2K1N - chains F and A of the 6 polymer chains in the assembly; structure by solution NMR.

== Chain F ==
Molecule: 25-nt DNA strand
Notes: engineered mutation(s): A10G
Sequence (25 nucleotides; each row starts with the number of its first residue):
     1 AAGGTTTCCA ATAATTGTCA ATCAT

== Chain A ==
Molecule: AbrB family transcriptional regulator
From: Bacillus subtilis
Notes: fragment: sequence database residues 3-57
Reference sequence: A0A063X7Z2 (A0A063X7Z2_BACIU); residues 1-55 here = UniProt positions 1-55
Chain sequence (55 residues; row label = number of the first residue in the row):
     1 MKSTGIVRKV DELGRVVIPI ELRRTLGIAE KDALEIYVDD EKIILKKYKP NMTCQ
Reported in the primary citation:
  - binding site for the 25-nt DNA strand: Arg8, Lys9, Asp11, Glu12, Arg15, Arg23, Arg24
  - conformationally variable residues: Arg24
  - self-association interface (contacts with another copy of this molecule); pairs are residue here / residue on that copy: Cys54-Cys54 (disulfide) (citing earlier work)

== Interface between chain F and chain A ==
Residue-residue contacts - 14 pairs, chain F then chain A:
  DA14(F) - Arg24(A)  phosphate contact
  DT15(F) - Ile20(A)  phosphate contact
  DT15(F) - Arg23(A)  phosphate contact
  DT15(F) - Arg24(A)  phosphate contact
  DT16(F) - Arg8(A)  phosphate contact
  DT16(F) - Val17(A)  phosphate contact
  DT16(F) - Ile20(A)  phosphate contact
  DG17(F) - Lys9(A)  phosphate contact
  DG17(F) - Val10(A)  phosphate contact
  DG17(F) - Asp11(A)  phosphate contact
  DT18(F) - Asp11(A)  base contact
  DT18(F) - Arg15(A)  base contact
  DC19(F) - Leu13(A)  base contact
  DC19(F) - Arg15(A)  base contact
Also at the interface, not in a pair above, chain A (11 interface residues in all): Glu30

== Overview ==
Chain F and chain A form an interface of 6 and 11 residues respectively. From the paper: a binding site for
the 25-nt DNA strand at Arg8(A), Lys9(A) and Asp11(A) among others; conformational variability at Arg24(A).
Chain F is a 25-nt DNA strand and chain A is AbrB family transcriptional regulator (Bacillus subtilis); the
structure, DNA bound structure of the N-terminal domain of AbrB, was determined by solution NMR.
